Entry 8YBK (electron microscopy, 2.69 A resolution); this record covers chains E and J of the 10 polymer chains in the assembly.

Chain E:
Name: Histone H3.1
Organism: Homo sapiens
UniProt: P68431 (H31_HUMAN); residues 0-135 here correspond to UniProt positions 1-136 (UniProt number = residue number + 1)
Amino-acid sequence (139 residues; row label = number of the first residue in the row; numbers below 1 keep their minus sign (Gly-3 is residue -3)):
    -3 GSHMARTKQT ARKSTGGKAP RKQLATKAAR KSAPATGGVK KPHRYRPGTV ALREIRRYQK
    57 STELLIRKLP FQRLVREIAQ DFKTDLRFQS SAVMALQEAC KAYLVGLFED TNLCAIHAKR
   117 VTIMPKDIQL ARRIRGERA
Not modelled in the structure: -3 to 56
Sequence notes: expression tag (-3 to -1); engineered mutation Lys97 (Glu98 in P68431)
UniProt features mapped onto this chain:
  - modified residue: Arg2 (Asymmetric dimethylarginine), Thr3 (Phosphothreonine), Lys4 (Allysine), Gln5 (5-glutamyl dopamine), Thr6 (Phosphothreonine), Arg8 (Citrulline), Lys9 (N6,N6,N6-trimethyllysine), Ser10 (ADP-ribosylserine), Thr11 (Phosphothreonine), Lys14 (N6-(2-hydroxyisobutyryl)lysine), Arg17 (Asymmetric dimethylarginine), Lys18 (N6-(2-hydroxyisobutyryl)lysine), Lys23 (N6-(2-hydroxyisobutyryl)lysine), Arg26 (Citrulline), Lys27 (N6,N6,N6-trimethyllysine), Ser28 (ADP-ribosylserine), Lys36 (N6,N6,N6-trimethyllysine), Lys37 (N6-methyllysine), Tyr41 (Phosphotyrosine), Lys56 (N6,N6,N6-trimethyllysine) and 8 more in UniProt
  - lipidation: Lys18 (N6-decanoyllysine)

Chain J:
Molecule: 145-nt DNA strand
Organism: synthetic construct
Sequence (145 nucleotides; each row starts with the number of its first residue; numbers below 1 keep their minus sign (DA-72 is residue -72)):
   -72 ATCGATGTAT ATATCTGACA CGTGCCTGGA GACTAGGGAG TAATCCCCTT GGCGGTTAAA
   -12 ACGCGGGGGA CAGCGCGTAC GTGCGTTTAA GCGGTGCTAG AGCTGTCTAC GACCAATTGA
    48 GCGGCCTCGG CACCGGGATT CTGAT
Not modelled in the structure: -72 to -54, 61-72

Chain E / chain J interface:
Pairs across the interface (15):
  Leu61(E) with DA-14(J), sugar contact
  Arg63(E) with DA-14(J), sugar contact; DA-13(J), sugar contact
  Arg72(E) with DT-23(J), salt bridge to the phosphate
  Arg83(E) with DT-24(J), base contact; DT-23(J), sugar contact
  Phe84(E) with DT-24(J), sugar contact; DT-23(J), hydrogen bond to the phosphate
  Gln85(E) with DT-24(J), phosphate contact
  Arg116(E) with DA-3(J), phosphate contact; DC-2(J), phosphate contact
  Val117(E) with DG-4(J), sugar contact; DA-3(J), hydrogen bond to the phosphate
  Thr118(E) with DA-3(J), hydrogen bond to the phosphate
  Met120(E) with DC-2(J), phosphate contact
Interface residues without a listed pair, chain E (15 interface residues in all): Gln68, Leu82, Ser86, Lys115, Lys122

Summary:
15 residues of chain E face 7 of chain J across their interface; the contacts include 3 hydrogen bonds and 1
salt bridge. Polar contacts include Phe84(E)-DT-23(J), Val117(E)-DA-3(J) and Thr118(E)-DA-3(J).
Here chain E is Histone H3.1 (Homo sapiens) and chain J is a 145-nt DNA strand (synthetic construct). Entry
8YBK (Cryo-EM structure of the human nucleosome containing the H3.1 E97K mutant) was determined by electron
microscopy, deposited together with 8YBJ.
